Entry 1K5M (X-ray diffraction, 2.70 A resolution); this record covers chains A and D of the 4 polymer chains in the assembly.

Chain A:
Name: Coat protein VP1 (P1D)
From: Human rhinovirus 14
Reference sequence: P03303 (POLG_HRV14); residues 1001-1289 here correspond to UniProt positions 568-856 (UniProt number = residue number - 433)
Chain sequence (289 residues; numbered 1001 to 1289; the number before each row is that of its first residue):
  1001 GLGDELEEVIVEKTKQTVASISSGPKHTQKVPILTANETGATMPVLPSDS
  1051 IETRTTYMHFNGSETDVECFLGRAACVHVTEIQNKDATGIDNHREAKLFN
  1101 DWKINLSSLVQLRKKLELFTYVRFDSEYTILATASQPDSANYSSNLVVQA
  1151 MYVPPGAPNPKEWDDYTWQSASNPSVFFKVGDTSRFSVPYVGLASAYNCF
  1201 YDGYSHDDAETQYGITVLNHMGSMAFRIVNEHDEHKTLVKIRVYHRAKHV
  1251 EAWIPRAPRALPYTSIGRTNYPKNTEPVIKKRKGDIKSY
Disordered / not traced: 1001-1006
Ligand contacts: sphingosine (SPH): I1104, L1106, S1107, L1116, V1122, F1124, S1126, Y1128, Y1152, P1174, S1175, V1176, F1186, V1188, V1191, Y1197, N1198, C1199, M1221, M1224
UniProt features mapped onto this chain:
  - site: Y1289 (Cleavage)

Chain D:
Name: Coat protein VP4 (P1A)
From: Human rhinovirus 14
Reference sequence: P03303 (POLG_HRV14); residues 1901-1968 here correspond to UniProt positions 2-69 (UniProt number = residue number - 1899)
Chain sequence (68 residues; each row starts with the number of its first residue):
  1901 GAQVSTQKSGSHENQNILTNGSNQTFTVINYYKDAASTSSAGQSLSMDPS
  1951 KFTEPVKDLMLKGAPALN
Disordered / not traced: 1901-1928
UniProt features mapped onto this chain:
  - site: N1968 (Cleavage)
  - lipidation: G1901 (N-myristoyl glycine)

How chain A and chain D interact:
Pairs across the interface (38; chain A residue first):
  K1030(A) with G1963(D)
  V1031(A) with G1963(D), hydrogen bond (backbone-backbone)
  P1032(A) with K1962(D); G1963(D)
  T1035(A) with M1960(D); A1966(D)
  A1036(A) with A1966(D)
  T1039(A) with V1956(D); M1960(D); L1967(D)
  A1041(A) with T1953(D); V1956(D), hydrophobic
  T1042(A) with T1953(D), hydrogen bond (backbone-backbone)
  M1043(A) with E1954(D); M1960(D), hydrophobic
  P1044(A) with E1954(D); K1962(D)
  L1046(A) with K1962(D)
  D1049(A) with K1962(D), salt bridge
  N1061(A) with Q1943(D); M1947(D)
  S1063(A) with Q1943(D)
  D1066(A) with Q1943(D); S1944(D), hydrogen bond (side chain-backbone)
  E1068(A) with S1940(D); A1941(D), hydrogen bond (side chain-backbone)
  D1125(A) with A1936(D)
  S1187(A) with A1936(D), hydrogen bond (side chain-backbone); S1937(D)
  P1189(A) with A1936(D), hydrophobic
  R1246(A) with S1940(D)
  K1248(A) with A1936(D), hydrogen bond (side chain-backbone); S1937(D); T1938(D), hydrogen bond (side chain-backbone)
  H1249(A) with A1935(D); T1938(D), hydrogen bond; S1939(D), hydrogen bond (side chain-backbone)
  P1255(A) with F1952(D)
Also at the interface, not in a pair above, chain A (27 interface residues in all): G1040, V1045, G1062, V1188
Also at the interface, not in a pair above, chain D (21 interface residues in all): G1942, P1955

Overview:
27 residues of chain A and 21 residues of chain D are in contact; the contacts include 9 hydrogen bonds and 1
salt bridge. Polar contacts include D1049(A)-K1962(D), D1066(A)-S1944(D) and E1068(A)-A1941(D). Chain A binds
sphingosine.
Chain A is Coat protein VP1 (P1D) and chain D is Coat protein VP4 (P1A), both from Human rhinovirus 14; the
structure, Crystal Structure of a Human Rhinovirus Type 14:Human Immunodeficiency Virus Type 1 V3 Loop
Chimeric Virus ..., was determined by X-ray diffraction.
